Entry 5AMI (X-ray diffraction, 1.75 A resolution); this record covers chain A.

Chain A:
Protein: Cereblon isoform 4
From: Magnetospirillum gryphiswaldense
UniProtKB: A4TVL0 (A4TVL0_9PROT); numbering as in UniProt (aligned over 1-124)
Amino-acid sequence (125 residues; each row starts with the number of its first residue; numbering starts at 0):
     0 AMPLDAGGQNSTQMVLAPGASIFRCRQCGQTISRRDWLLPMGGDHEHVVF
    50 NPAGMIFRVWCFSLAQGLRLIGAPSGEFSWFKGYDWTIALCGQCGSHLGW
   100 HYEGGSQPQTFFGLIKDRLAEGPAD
Disordered / not traced: 0-19, 124
Sequence notes: expression tag (0)
Metal / ion sites: Zn2+: C24, C27, C90, C93
Ligand contacts: S-Thalidomide (EF2): F49, N50, P51, F56, E76, F77, S78, W79, W85, W99, Y101
Reported in the primary citation:
  - mutagenesis - W36F/W59F, W36F/W59F/K115*: unchanged stability
  - mutagenesis - W36F/W59F/K115*: unchanged binding to S-Thalidomide

Summary:
Bound to chain A: S-Thalidomide. C24, C27, C90 and C93 coordinate Zn2+. The paper reports that W36F/W59F and
W36F/W59F/K115* leave stability unchanged; W36F/W59F/K115* leave binding to S-Thalidomide unchanged.
Chain A is Cereblon isoform 4 (Magnetospirillum gryphiswaldense); the structure, Cereblon isoform 4 from
Magnetospirillum gryphiswaldense in complex with Thalidomide, Wash I structure, was determined by X-ray
diffraction (same publication as 5AMH, 5AMJ and 5AMK).
